Entry 9L3W (electron microscopy, 3.50 A resolution); this record covers chains B and C of the 5 polymer chains in the assembly.

[Chain B]
Molecule: Guanine nucleotide-binding protein G(I)/G(S)/G(T) subunit beta-1
Source organism: Homo sapiens
UniProt: P62873 (GBB1_HUMAN); residue numbers follow UniProt; this construct covers 1-340
Sequence (340 residues; numbered 1 to 340; the number before each row is that of its first residue):
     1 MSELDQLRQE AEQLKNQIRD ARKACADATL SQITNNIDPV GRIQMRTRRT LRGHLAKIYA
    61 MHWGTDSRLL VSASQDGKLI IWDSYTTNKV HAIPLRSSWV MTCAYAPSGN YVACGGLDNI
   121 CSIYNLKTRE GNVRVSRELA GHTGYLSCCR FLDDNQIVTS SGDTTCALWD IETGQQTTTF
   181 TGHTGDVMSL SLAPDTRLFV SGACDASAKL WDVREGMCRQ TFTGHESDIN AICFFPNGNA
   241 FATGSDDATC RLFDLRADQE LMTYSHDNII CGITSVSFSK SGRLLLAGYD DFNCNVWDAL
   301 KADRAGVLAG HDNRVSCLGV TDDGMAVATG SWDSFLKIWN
Unresolved in the structure: 1-5
UniProt features mapped onto this chain:
  - modified residue: Ser2 (N-acetylserine), His266 (Phosphohistidine)

[Chain C]
Molecule: Guanine nucleotide-binding protein G(I)/G(S)/G(O) subunit gamma-2
Source organism: Homo sapiens
UniProt: P59768 (GBG2_HUMAN); residues 1-71 here = UniProt positions 1-71
Sequence (71 residues; row label = number of the first residue in the row):
     1 MASNNTASIA QARKLVEQLK MEANIDRIKV SKAAADLMAY CEAHAKEDPL LTPVPASENP
    61 FREKKFFCAI L
Unresolved in the structure: 1-8, 63-71
UniProt features mapped onto this chain:
  - modified residue: Ala2 (N-acetylalanine), Cys68 (Cysteine methyl ester)
  - lipidation: Cys68 (S-geranylgeranyl cysteine)

[Chain B / chain C interface]
Contacting residue pairs (65; chain B residue first):
  Ala11(B) with Leu19(C)
  Leu14(B) with Leu19(C), hydrophobic
  Lys15(B) with Leu19(C)
  Gln17(B) with Ala23(C)
  Ile18(B) with Leu19(C), hydrophobic; Ala23(C), hydrophobic
  Cys25(B) with Ile28(C), hydrogen bond (side chain-backbone); Lys29(C); Val30(C)
  Ala26(B) with Val30(C), hydrophobic
  Asp27(B) with Lys29(C); Val30(C); Ser31(C), hydrogen bond (side chain-backbone)
  Ala28(B) with Val30(C)
  Leu30(B) with Ala34(C), hydrophobic
  Ile33(B) with Ser31(C); Ala34(C), hydrophobic; Met38(C), hydrophobic
  Thr34(B) with Met38(C)
  Ile37(B) with Met38(C), hydrophobic
  Val40(B) with Leu51(C), hydrophobic
  Ile43(B) with Leu50(C); Leu51(C)
  Met45(B) with Leu50(C), hydrophobic
  Arg48(B) with Phe61(C)
  Arg49(B) with Pro60(C); Phe61(C); Arg62(C)
  Ser84(B) with Phe61(C)
  Tyr85(B) with Pro60(C); Phe61(C), hydrophobic
  Cys218(B) with Gln18(C)
  Arg219(B) with Glu22(C); Ile25(C)
  Gln220(B) with Ile25(C)
  Phe235(B) with Tyr40(C), hydrophobic; Cys41(C), hydrophobic
  Pro236(B) with Tyr40(C)
  Asn237(B) with Tyr40(C)
  Asp254(B) with Ala33(C); Leu37(C)
  Arg256(B) with Arg27(C); Ile28(C); Ala33(C); Asp36(C), salt bridge
  Asp258(B) with Arg27(C), salt bridge
  Gln259(B) with Val30(C)
  Leu261(B) with Val30(C), hydrophobic
  Ser279(B) with Asp48(C); Leu50(C)
  Lys280(B) with Tyr40(C); Glu47(C); Asp48(C)
  Ser281(B) with Tyr40(C); Cys41(C), hydrogen bond (backbone-side chain); His44(C); Asp48(C), hydrogen bond
  Asp323(B) with Pro49(C)
  Gly324(B) with Pro49(C); Leu50(C)
  Met325(B) with Asn59(C); Pro60(C)
  Ala326(B) with Phe61(C), hydrophobic
  Asn340(B) with Asn59(C), hydrogen bond; Phe61(C)
Interface residues without a listed pair, chain B (50 interface residues in all): Ala21, Arg22, Ala240, Leu252, Ala257, Gly282, Arg283, Leu284, Leu300, Val320, Ile338
Interface residues without a listed pair, chain C (29 interface residues in all): Ala45, Val54

[Summary]
The interface between chain B and chain C involves 50 residues on one side and 29 on the other, with 5
hydrogen bonds and 2 salt bridges. Polar pairs include Arg256(B)-Asp36(C), Asp258(B)-Arg27(C) and
Cys25(B)-Ile28(C).
Here chain B is Guanine nucleotide-binding protein G(I)/G(S)/G(T) subunit beta-1 and chain C is Guanine
nucleotide-binding protein G(I)/G(S)/G(O) subunit gamma-2, both from Homo sapiens. Entry 9L3W (Cryo-EM
structure of the chemokine-like receptor 1 in complex with chemerin and Gi1) was determined by electron
microscopy together with 9L3Y from the same study.
